PDB entry 7XSP | electron microscopy, 2.89 A resolution | chains B and D of the 3 polymer chains in the assembly

== Chain B ==
Protein: RAMP superfamily protein
Organism: Candidatus Scalindua brodae
Reference sequence: A0A0B0EGF3 (A0A0B0EGF3_9BACT); residues 6-1722 here correspond to UniProt positions 1-1717 (UniProt number = residue number - 5)
Amino-acid sequence (1722 residues; each row starts with the number of its first residue):
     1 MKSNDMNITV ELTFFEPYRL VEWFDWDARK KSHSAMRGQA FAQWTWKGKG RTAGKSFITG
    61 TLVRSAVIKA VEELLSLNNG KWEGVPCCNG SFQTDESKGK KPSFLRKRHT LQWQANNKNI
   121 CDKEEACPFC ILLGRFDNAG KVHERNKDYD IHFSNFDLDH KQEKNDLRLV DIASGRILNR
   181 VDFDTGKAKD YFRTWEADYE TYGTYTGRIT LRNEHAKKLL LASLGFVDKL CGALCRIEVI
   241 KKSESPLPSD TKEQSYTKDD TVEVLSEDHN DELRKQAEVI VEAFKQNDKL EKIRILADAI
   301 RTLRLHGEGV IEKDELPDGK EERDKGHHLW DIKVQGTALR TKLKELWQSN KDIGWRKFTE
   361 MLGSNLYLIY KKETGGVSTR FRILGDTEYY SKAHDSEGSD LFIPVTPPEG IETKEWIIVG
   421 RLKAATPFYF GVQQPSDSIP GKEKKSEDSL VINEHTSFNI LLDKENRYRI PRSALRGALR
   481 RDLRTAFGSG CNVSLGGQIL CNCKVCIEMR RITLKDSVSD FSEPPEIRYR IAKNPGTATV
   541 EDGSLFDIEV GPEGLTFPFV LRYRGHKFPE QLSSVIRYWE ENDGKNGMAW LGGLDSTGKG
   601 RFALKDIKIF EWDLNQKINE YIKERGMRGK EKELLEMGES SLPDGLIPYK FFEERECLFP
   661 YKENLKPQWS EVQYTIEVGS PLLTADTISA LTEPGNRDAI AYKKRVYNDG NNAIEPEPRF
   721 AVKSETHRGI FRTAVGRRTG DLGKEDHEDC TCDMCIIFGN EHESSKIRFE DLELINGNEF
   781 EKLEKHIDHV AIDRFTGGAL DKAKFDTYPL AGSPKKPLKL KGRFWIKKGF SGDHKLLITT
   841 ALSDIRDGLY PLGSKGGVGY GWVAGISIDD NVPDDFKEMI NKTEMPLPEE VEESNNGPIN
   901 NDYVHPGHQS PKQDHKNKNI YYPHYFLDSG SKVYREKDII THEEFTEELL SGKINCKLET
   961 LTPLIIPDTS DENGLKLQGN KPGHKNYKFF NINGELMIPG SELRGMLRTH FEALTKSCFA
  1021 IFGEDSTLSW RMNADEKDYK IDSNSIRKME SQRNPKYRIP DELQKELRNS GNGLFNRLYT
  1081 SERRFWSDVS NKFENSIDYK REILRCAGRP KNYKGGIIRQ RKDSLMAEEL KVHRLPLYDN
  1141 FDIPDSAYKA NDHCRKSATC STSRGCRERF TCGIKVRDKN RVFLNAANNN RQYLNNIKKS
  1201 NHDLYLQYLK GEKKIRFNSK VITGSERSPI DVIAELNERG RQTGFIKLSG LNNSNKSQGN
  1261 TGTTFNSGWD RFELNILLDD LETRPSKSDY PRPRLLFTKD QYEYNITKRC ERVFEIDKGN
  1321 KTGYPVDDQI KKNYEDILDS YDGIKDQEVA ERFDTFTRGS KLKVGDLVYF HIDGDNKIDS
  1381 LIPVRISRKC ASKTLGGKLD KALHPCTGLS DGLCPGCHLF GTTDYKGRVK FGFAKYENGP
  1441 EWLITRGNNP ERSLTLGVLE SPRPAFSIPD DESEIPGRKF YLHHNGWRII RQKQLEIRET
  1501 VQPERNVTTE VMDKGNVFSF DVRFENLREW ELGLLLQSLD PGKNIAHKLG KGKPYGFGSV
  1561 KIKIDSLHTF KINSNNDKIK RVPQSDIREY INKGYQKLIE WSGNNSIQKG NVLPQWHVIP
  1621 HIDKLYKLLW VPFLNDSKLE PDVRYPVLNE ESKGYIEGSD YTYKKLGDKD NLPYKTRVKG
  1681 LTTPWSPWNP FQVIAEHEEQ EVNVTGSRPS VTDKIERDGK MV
Unresolved in the structure: 1-4, 242-265, 379-386, 393-395, 446-453, 882-896, 1031-1389, 1693-1722
Differences from the reference sequence: conflict Met1, Lys2, Ser3, Asn4, Asp5
Bound ions: Zn2+ site 1: Cys88, Cys121, Cys127, Cys130; Zn2+ site 2: Cys491, Cys501, Cys503, Cys506; Zn2+ site 3: His747, Cys750, Cys752, Cys755; Zn2+ site 4: Cys1018, Cys1406, Cys1414, Cys1417
What the authors report for this chain:
  - binding site for the 38-nt RNA strand: Arg294, Arg323, Tyr367
  - mutagenesis - R37E, Y367A, R382A, R476E, H762A: decreased catalytic activity
  - catalytic residues: Asp547, Asp698, Asp806
  - mutagenesis - D547A, D547A/D698A: abolished catalytic activity

== Chain D ==
Molecule: 74-nt RNA strand
Organism: Candidatus Scalindua brodae
Sequence (74 nucleotides; numbered -35 to 38; the number before each row is that of its first residue; numbers below 1 keep their minus sign (G-35 is residue -35)):
   -35 GUUAUGAAAC AAGAGAAGGA CUUAAUGUCA CGGUACCCAA UUUUCUGCCC CGGACUCCAC
    25 GGCUGUUACU AGAG
Unresolved in the structure: -35 to -18, 18-38

== Chain B / chain D interface ==
Contacting residue pairs - 229 pairs, chain B then chain D:
  Glu16(B) with C-5(D), hydrogen bond to the base
  Arg19(B) with C-5(D), salt bridge to the phosphate
  Trp23(B) with U-14(D), sugar contact; U-13(D), phosphate contact
  Asp25(B) with A-12(D), phosphate contact
  Arg37(B) with A-6(D), hydrogen bond to the sugar; G-3(D), hydrogen bond to the base
  Ala40(B) with U-8(D), base contact
  Phe41(B) with A-6(D), sugar contact
  Thr45(B) with U-14(D), hydrogen bond to the phosphate
  Lys47(B) with C-15(D), base contact
  Lys55(B) with U-14(D), base contact
  Phe57(B) with U-14(D), stacking on the base
  Thr59(B) with U-13(D), sugar contact
  Gly60(B) with A-11(D), base contact
  Thr61(B) with U-13(D), sugar contact; A-11(D), hydrogen bond to the base
  Leu62(B) with U-8(D), base contact
  Arg64(B) with A-11(D), base contact; U-10(D), phosphate contact; G-9(D), salt bridge to the phosphate
  Ser65(B) with U-8(D), base contact
  Ser91(B) with U-10(D), hydrogen bond to the base
  Phe92(B) with U-10(D), base contact; G-9(D), base contact
  Gln93(B) with U-10(D), hydrogen bond to the base; G-9(D), base contact
  Thr94(B) with U-10(D), base contact; G-9(D), hydrogen bond to the base
  Lys101(B) with G-9(D), base contact
  Pro102(B) with A-11(D), phosphate contact; G-9(D), phosphate contact
  Ser103(B) with A-11(D), hydrogen bond to the phosphate
  Phe104(B) with G-9(D), hydrogen bond to the sugar; U-8(D), stacking on the base
  Leu105(B) with G-9(D), sugar contact; U-8(D), sugar contact; C-7(D), phosphate contact
  Arg106(B) with G-9(D), hydrogen bond to the base; U-8(D), salt bridge to the phosphate; C-7(D), phosphate contact
  Lys107(B) with C-7(D), hydrogen bond to the phosphate; G-4(D), base contact
  Arg108(B) with C-7(D), sugar contact
  Leu133(B) with U-10(D), sugar contact
  Gly134(B) with U-10(D), phosphate contact
  Arg135(B) with U-10(D), sugar contact
  Asp137(B) with U-10(D), phosphate contact
  Ala139(B) with U-10(D), phosphate contact
  Gly140(B) with U-10(D), phosphate contact
  Lys141(B) with A-12(D), sugar contact; A-11(D), sugar contact; U-10(D), salt bridge to the phosphate
  His143(B) with A-12(D), stacking on the base
  Tyr149(B) with A-12(D), base contact; A-11(D), sugar contact
  Ile151(B) with A-11(D), base contact
  His152(B) with U-13(D), hydrogen bond to the base; A-12(D), hydrogen bond to the base; A-11(D), base contact
  Phe153(B) with U-13(D), base contact; A-11(D), hydrogen bond to the base
  Ser154(B) with U-13(D), base contact
  Asn155(B) with U-14(D), base contact; U-13(D), hydrogen bond to the base
  Asp157(B) with U-14(D), base contact
  Arg176(B) with A-1(D), salt bridge to the phosphate
  Ile177(B) with A-1(D), base contact
  Leu178(B) with A-1(D), phosphate contact
  Asn179(B) with G-3(D), hydrogen bond to the sugar; U-2(D), sugar contact; A-1(D), base contact; C0(D), hydrogen bond to the sugar
  Arg180(B) with G-3(D), base contact; U-2(D), phosphate contact
  Val181(B) with U-2(D), hydrogen bond to the phosphate
  Gly186(B) with C0(D), hydrogen bond to the sugar; C1(D), sugar contact
  Lys187(B) with C0(D), sugar contact; C1(D), hydrogen bond to the base
  Ala188(B) with C0(D), hydrogen bond to the base
  Asp190(B) with G-3(D), hydrogen bond to the base
  Tyr191(B) with G-3(D), base contact; A-1(D), base contact
  Phe192(B) with G-3(D), base contact
  Lys229(B) with C-5(D), hydrogen bond to the sugar
  Gly232(B) with C-5(D), phosphate contact
  Tyr389(B) with G-3(D), hydrogen bond to the base
  Ser391(B) with A-6(D), hydrogen bond to the base; G-3(D), base contact
  Lys392(B) with A-6(D), base contact
  Asp400(B) with G-9(D), hydrogen bond to the base
  Leu401(B) with G-9(D), base contact
  Tyr429(B) with C0(D), phosphate contact
  Gly431(B) with A-1(D), sugar contact; C0(D), phosphate contact
  Arg472(B) with C-5(D), salt bridge to the phosphate
  Ser473(B) with U-2(D), sugar contact; A-1(D), phosphate contact
  Arg476(B) with C-5(D), hydrogen bond to the phosphate; G-4(D), salt bridge to the phosphate; G-3(D), salt bridge to the phosphate
  Gly477(B) with U-2(D), sugar contact
  Arg480(B) with U-2(D), phosphate contact
  Arg481(B) with U-2(D), hydrogen bond to the base
  Ser494(B) with G-4(D), base contact
  Leu495(B) with G-4(D), base contact; G-3(D), base contact
  Gly497(B) with G-4(D), base contact
  Leu500(B) with C-7(D), base contact
  Met509(B) with G-4(D), phosphate contact
  Arg510(B) with G-4(D), phosphate contact
  Ile512(B) with C-5(D), base contact
  Thr513(B) with C-5(D), base contact
  Leu514(B) with C-5(D), hydrogen bond to the base
  Tyr529(B) with U5(D), base contact
  Arg530(B) with A3(D), salt bridge to the phosphate; U5(D), phosphate contact
  Ile531(B) with A3(D), hydrogen bond to the sugar; A4(D), sugar contact; U5(D), phosphate contact; U6(D), sugar contact
  Ala532(B) with A3(D), phosphate contact; A4(D), phosphate contact
  Lys533(B) with A4(D), hydrogen bond to the phosphate; U6(D), sugar contact
  Thr539(B) with U7(D), sugar contact
  Val540(B) with U6(D), base contact
  Leu545(B) with U5(D), base contact
  Phe546(B) with A3(D), base contact
  Gly592(B) with U-2(D), base contact; C0(D), sugar contact
  Gly593(B) with C0(D), phosphate contact; C1(D), phosphate contact
  Asp595(B) with C1(D), phosphate contact
  Ser596(B) with C2(D), hydrogen bond to the phosphate
  Thr684(B) with U6(D), phosphate contact
  Ala685(B) with U5(D), hydrogen bond to the sugar; U6(D), hydrogen bond to the phosphate
  Thr687(B) with U5(D), base contact
  Glu725(B) with A4(D), sugar contact; U5(D), phosphate contact
  Thr726(B) with A4(D), phosphate contact; U5(D), hydrogen bond to the phosphate
  Arg728(B) with A3(D), salt bridge to the phosphate
  Gly729(B) with A4(D), sugar contact
  Ile730(B) with A4(D), base contact
  Arg732(B) with A3(D), sugar contact; A4(D), salt bridge to the phosphate
  Thr733(B) with A4(D), hydrogen bond to the base
  Phe758(B) with C2(D), sugar contact
  Asn760(B) with C1(D), hydrogen bond to the sugar; C2(D), sugar contact
  Glu761(B) with C1(D), base contact
  Glu763(B) with C1(D), hydrogen bond to the sugar
  Ser764(B) with C1(D), sugar contact
  Ser765(B) with C2(D), phosphate contact
  Asp788(B) with G11(D), sugar contact
  His789(B) with G11(D), phosphate contact
  Val790(B) with C9(D), hydrogen bond to the sugar; U10(D), sugar contact; G11(D), hydrogen bond to the phosphate
  Ala791(B) with C9(D), base contact; U10(D), phosphate contact
  Ile792(B) with U10(D), hydrogen bond to the phosphate; C12(D), sugar contact
  Arg794(B) with U10(D), salt bridge to the phosphate
  Gly797(B) with C12(D), hydrogen bond to the sugar
  Gly798(B) with C12(D), sugar contact
  Ala799(B) with G11(D), base contact; C12(D), base contact
  Lys804(B) with G11(D), base contact
  Phe805(B) with C9(D), base contact
  Ser854(B) with U6(D), phosphate contact; U7(D), phosphate contact
  Lys855(B) with U7(D), hydrogen bond to the phosphate; C9(D), base contact
  Tyr922(B) with C15(D), hydrogen bond to the phosphate
  His924(B) with C15(D), salt bridge to the phosphate
  Pro967(B) with G11(D), sugar contact; C12(D), phosphate contact
  Thr969(B) with G11(D), base contact
  Ser1001(B) with U10(D), sugar contact; G11(D), phosphate contact
  Glu1002(B) with U10(D), phosphate contact; G11(D), phosphate contact; C12(D), phosphate contact
  Arg1004(B) with U8(D), salt bridge to the phosphate; C9(D), salt bridge to the phosphate
  Gly1005(B) with U10(D), sugar contact
  Arg1008(B) with U8(D), hydrogen bond to the phosphate; C9(D), salt bridge to the phosphate
  Phe1420(B) with U8(D), sugar contact
  Gly1421(B) with U8(D), sugar contact
  Thr1422(B) with U7(D), hydrogen bond to the sugar; U8(D), sugar contact
  Thr1423(B) with U7(D), base contact; U8(D), base contact
  Tyr1425(B) with U7(D), hydrogen bond to the sugar
  Lys1426(B) with U7(D), phosphate contact
  Gly1427(B) with U8(D), phosphate contact
  Leu1459(B) with C13(D), base contact
  Glu1460(B) with C13(D), hydrogen bond to the sugar; C14(D), base contact
  Ser1461(B) with C13(D), sugar contact; C14(D), sugar contact
  Pro1462(B) with C13(D), sugar contact
  Arg1463(B) with C14(D), sugar contact; C15(D), base contact; G16(D), hydrogen bond to the sugar
  Ala1465(B) with G16(D), phosphate contact
  Phe1466(B) with C15(D), sugar contact; G16(D), phosphate contact
  Tyr1481(B) with C13(D), hydrogen bond to the phosphate; C14(D), phosphate contact
  Leu1549(B) with U10(D), base contact
  Gly1550(B) with C12(D), sugar contact; C13(D), phosphate contact
  Lys1551(B) with C12(D), phosphate contact; C13(D), phosphate contact
  Gly1552(B) with C13(D), hydrogen bond to the phosphate
  Lys1553(B) with U10(D), base contact; C13(D), salt bridge to the phosphate
  Pro1554(B) with C14(D), phosphate contact
  Tyr1645(B) with C14(D), hydrogen bond to the phosphate; C15(D), phosphate contact
  Leu1648(B) with C15(D), sugar contact; G16(D), base contact
  Tyr1663(B) with C15(D), hydrogen bond to the phosphate
Other interface residues (no listed pair), chain B (173 interface residues in all): Gln39, Ala233, Leu234, Tyr390, Ala474, Val493, Ile499, Ala538, Leu594, Asp686, Lys723, Gly759, Tyr850, Pro851, Gly853, Gly856, Thr1009, Ile1021

== Summary ==
Chain B and chain D form an interface of 173 and 32 residues respectively; the contacts include 54 hydrogen
bonds, 17 salt bridges and 3 aromatic stacking contacts. Polar pairs include Glu16(B)-C-5(D), Arg37(B)-G-3(D)
and Thr61(B)-A-11(D). From the paper: catalytic residues Asp547(B), Asp698(B) and Asp806(B); R37E, Y367A and
R382A of chain B, among others, reduce catalytic activity; 7 substitutions were tested in all.
Here chain B is RAMP superfamily protein and chain D is a 74-nt RNA strand, both from Candidatus Scalindua
brodae. Entry 7XSP (Structure of gRAMP-target RNA) was determined by electron microscopy (same publication as
7XSO, 7XSQ, 7XSR, 7XSS and 7XT4).
